PDB entry 5TIE | X-ray diffraction, 1.15 A resolution | chain A

== Chain A ==
Protein: Acyl-CoA thioesterase I
From: Escherichia coli
Notes: EC 3.1.2.-, 3.1.1.5
UniProt: P0ADA1 (TESA_ECOLI); residues 2-182 here correspond to UniProt positions 28-208 (UniProt number = residue number + 26)
Amino-acid sequence (185 residues; row label = number of the first residue in the row; numbers below 1 keep their minus sign (Gly-2 is residue -2)):
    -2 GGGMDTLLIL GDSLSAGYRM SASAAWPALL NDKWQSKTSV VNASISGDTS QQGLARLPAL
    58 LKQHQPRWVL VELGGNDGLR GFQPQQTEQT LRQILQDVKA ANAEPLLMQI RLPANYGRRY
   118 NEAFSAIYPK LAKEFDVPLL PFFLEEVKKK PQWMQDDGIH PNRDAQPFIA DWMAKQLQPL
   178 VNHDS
Disordered / not traced: -2 to -1, 181-182
Sequence notes: expression tag (-2 to 1); engineered mutation Leu141 (Met167 in P0ADA1), Lys145 (Tyr171 in P0ADA1), Lys146 (Leu172 in P0ADA1)
Residues lining bound ligands: octanoic acid (caprylic acid) (OCA): Asp9, Ser10, Leu11, Tyr15, Ser43, Gly44, Gly72, Asn73, Leu76, Ile107, Arg108, Leu109, Pro110, Phe139, Leu141, His157
Swiss-Prot annotation at these positions:
  - active site: Ser10 (Nucleophile), Asp154, His157
  - binding site (substrate): Gly44, Asn73
Reported in the primary citation:
  - conformationally variable residues (loop rearrangement): Arg16, Lys34, Ala111 to Ala120, Leu177
  - catalytic residues: Ser10, Gly44, Asn73, Asp154, His157 (citing earlier work)
  - specificity-determining residues: Ser122

== Summary ==
Chain A binds octanoic acid (caprylic acid). Curated annotation (UniProt) lists 3 active-site residues and
substrate-binding residues Gly44 and Asn73. The paper reports catalytic residues Ser10, Gly44 and Asn73 among
others; the specificity determinant Ser122.
Chain A is Acyl-CoA thioesterase I (Escherichia coli); the structure, x-ray structure of acyl-CoA thioesterase
I, TesA, mutant M141L/Y145K/L146K at pH 7.5 in complex with octanoic ..., was determined by X-ray diffraction,
deposited together with 5TIC, 5TID and 5TIF.
